Entry 1LNF (X-ray diffraction, 1.70 A resolution); this record covers chain E.

Chain E:
Protein: Thermolysin
From: Bacillus thermoproteolyticus
Notes: EC 3.4.24.27
UniProtKB: P00800 (THER_BACTH); residues 1-316 here = UniProt positions 1-316
Sequence (316 residues; numbered 1 to 316; the number before each row is that of its first residue):
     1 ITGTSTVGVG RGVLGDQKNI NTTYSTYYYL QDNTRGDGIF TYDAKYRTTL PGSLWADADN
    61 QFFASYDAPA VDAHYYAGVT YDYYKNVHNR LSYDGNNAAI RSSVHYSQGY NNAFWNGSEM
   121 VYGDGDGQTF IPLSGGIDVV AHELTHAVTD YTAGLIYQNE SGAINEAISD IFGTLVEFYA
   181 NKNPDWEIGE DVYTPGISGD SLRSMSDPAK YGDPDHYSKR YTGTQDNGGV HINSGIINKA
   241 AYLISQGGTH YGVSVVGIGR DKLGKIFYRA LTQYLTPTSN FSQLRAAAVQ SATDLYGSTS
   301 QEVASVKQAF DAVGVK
Bound ions: Ca2+ site 1: D57, D59, Q61; Ca2+ site 2: D138, E177, D185, E187, E190; Zn2+: H142, H146, E166; Ca2+ site 3: E177, N183, D185, E190; Ca2+ site 4: Y193, T194, I197, D200
Small-molecule neighbours: lysine / valine: N111, N112, A113, F130, L133, V139, H142, E143, I188, L202, R203, H231

Summary:
Chain E binds lysine / valine. The Ca2+ site 1 is built by D57, D59 and Q61. D138, E177, D185, E187 and E190
form the Ca2+ site 2.
Chain E is Thermolysin (Bacillus thermoproteolyticus); the structure, A structural analysis of metal
substitutions in thermolysin, was determined by X-ray diffraction (same publication as 1LNA, 1LNB, 1LNC, 1LND
and 1LNE).
